Entry 6RJG (electron microscopy, 3.20 A resolution); this record covers chains A and C of the 6 polymer chains in the assembly.

[Chain A]
Name: AcrIIA6
From: Streptococcus phage D1811
UniProt: A0A2U7VKE8 (A0A2U7VKE8_9CAUD); numbering as in UniProt (aligned over 1-183)
Chain sequence (183 residues; numbered 1 to 183; the number before each row is that of its first residue):
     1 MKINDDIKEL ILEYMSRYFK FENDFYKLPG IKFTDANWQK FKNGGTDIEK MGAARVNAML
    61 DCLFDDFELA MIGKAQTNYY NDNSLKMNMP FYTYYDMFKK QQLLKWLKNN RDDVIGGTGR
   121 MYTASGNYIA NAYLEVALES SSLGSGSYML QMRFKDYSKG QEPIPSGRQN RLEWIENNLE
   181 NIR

[Chain C]
Name: Cas 9
From: Streptococcus thermophilus DGCC 7710
Notes: EC 3.1.-.-
Chain sequence (1121 residues; row label = number of the first residue in the row):
     1 MSDLVLGLDI GIGSVGVGIL NKVTGEIIHK NSRIFPAAQA ENNLVRRTNR QGRRLTRRKK
    61 HRRVRLNRLF EESGLITDFT KISINLNPYQ LRVKGLTDEL SNEELFIALK NMVKHRGISY
   121 LDDASDDGNS SIGDYAQIVK ENSKQLETKT PGQIQLERYQ TYGQLRGDFT VEKDGKKHRL
   181 INVFPTSAYR SEALRILQTQ QEFNPQITDE FINRYLEILT GKRKYYHGPG NEKSRTDYGR
   241 YRTSGETLDN IFGILIGKCT FYPDEFRAAK ASYTAQEFNL LNDLNNLTVP TETKKLSKEQ
   301 KNQIINYVKN EKAMGPAKLF KYIAKLLSCD VADIKGYRID KSGKAEIHTF EAYRKMKTLE
   361 TLDIEQMDRE TLDKLAYVLT LNTEREGIQE ALEHEFADGS FSQKQVDELV QFRKANSSIF
   421 GKGWHNFSVK LMMELIPELY ETSEEQMTIL TRLGKQKTTS SSNKTKYIDE KLLTEEIYNP
   481 VVAKSVRQAI KIVNAAIKEY GDFDNIVIEM ARETNEDDEK KAIQKIQKAN KDEKDAAMLK
   541 AANQYNGKAE LPHSVFHGHK QLATKIRLWH QQGERCLYTG KTISIHDLIN NSNQFEVDHI
   601 LPLSITFDDS LANKVLVYAT ANQEKGQRTP YQALDSMDDA WSFRELKAFV RESKTLSNKK
   661 KEYLLTEEDI SKFDVRKKFI ERNLVDTRYA SRVVLNALQE HFRAHKIDTK VSVVRGQFTS
   721 QLRRHWGIEK TRDTYHHHAV DALIIAASSQ LNLWKKQKNT LVSYSEDQLL DIETGELISD
   781 DEYKESVFKA PYQHFVDTLK SKEFEDSILF SYQVDSKFNR KISDATIYAT RQAKVGKDKA
   841 DETYVLGKIK DIYTQDGYDA FMKIYKKDKS KFLMYRHDPQ TFEKVIEPIL ENYPNKQINE
   901 KGKEVPCNPF LKYKEEHGYI RKYSKKGNGP EIKSLKYYDS KLGNHIDITP KDSNNKVVLQ
   961 SVSPWRADVY FNKTTGKYEI LGLKYADLQF EKGTGTYKIS QEKYNDIKKK EGVDSDSEFK
  1021 FTLYKNDLLL VKDTETKEQQ LFRFLSRTMP KQKHYVELKP YDKQKFEGGE ALIKVLGNVA
  1081 NSGQCKKGLG KSNISIYKVR TDVLGNQHII KNEGDKPKLD F
Disordered / not traced: 1-2, 122-132, 288-295, 510-689, 715-804, 893-908
What the authors report for this chain:
  - binding site for ntPAM: Lys-1086

[Chain A / chain C interface]
Pairs across the interface (31):
  Lys-20(A) / Asn-954(C)  hydrogen bond (side chain-backbone)
  Phe-21(A) / Gln-832(C)
  Phe-21(A) / Lys-956(C)
  Pro-29(A) / Lys-1009(C)
  Ile-115(A) / Gly-993(C)
  Gly-116(A) / Lys-992(C)
  Gly-117(A) / Lys-992(C)
  Arg-120(A) / Ala-986(C)
  Arg-120(A) / Asp-987(C)  hydrogen bond (side chain-backbone)
  Arg-120(A) / Gln-989(C)  hydrogen bond
  Arg-120(A) / Lys-1003(C)  hydrogen bond (backbone-side chain)
  Tyr-122(A) / Asp-987(C)  hydrogen bond
  Tyr-122(A) / Ile-1007(C)
  Tyr-122(A) / Lys-1010(C)
  Gly-126(A) / Lys-1010(C)  hydrogen bond (backbone-side chain)
  Asn-127(A) / Gly-943(C)  hydrogen bond (side chain-backbone)
  Asn-127(A) / Asn-944(C)
  Asn-127(A) / His-945(C)  hydrogen bond (side chain-backbone)
  Tyr-128(A) / Ile-946(C)
  Tyr-128(A) / Asp-947(C)
  Tyr-128(A) / Ala-986(C)  hydrogen bond (side chain-backbone)
  Ile-129(A) / Asp-947(C)
  Ala-130(A) / Asp-947(C)  hydrogen bond (backbone-backbone)
  Tyr-133(A) / Lys-1003(C)
  Glu-135(A) / Lys-992(C)  salt bridge
  Ser-145(A) / Gln-1001(C)
  Ser-147(A) / Glu-1002(C)  hydrogen bond
  Gln-151(A) / Lys-992(C)
  Asp-156(A) / Lys-951(C)
  Ser-158(A) / Lys-951(C)  hydrogen bond
  Gly-160(A) / Lys-951(C)  hydrogen bond (backbone-side chain)
Also at the interface, not in a pair above, chain A (26 interface residues in all): Thr-118, Ala-137, Gly-146, Tyr-148, Glu-162
Also at the interface, not in a pair above, chain C (27 interface residues in all): Ser-953, Asn-955, Leu-988, Lys-998, Ser-1000, Asp-1006, Asp-1120

[Overview]
The interface between chain A and chain C involves 26 residues on one side and 27 on the other; the contacts
include 13 hydrogen bonds and 1 salt bridge. Polar contacts include Glu-135(A)/Lys-992(C),
Lys-20(A)/Asn-954(C) and Arg-120(A)/Asp-987(C). From the paper: a binding site for ntPAM at Lys-1086(C).
Chain A is AcrIIA6 (Streptococcus phage D1811) and chain C is Cas 9 (Streptococcus thermophilus DGCC 7710);
the structure, Cryo-EM structure of St1Cas9-sgRNA-AcrIIA6-tDNA59-ntPAM complex, was determined by electron
microscopy, deposited together with 6RJ9, 6RJA and 6RJD.
